8EL7 - chains A and B; structure by electron microscopy, 2.80 A resolution.

[Chain A]
Molecule: Guanine nucleotide-binding protein G(s) subunit alpha isoforms short
Source organism: Homo sapiens
UniProtKB: P63092 (GNAS2_HUMAN), isoform P63092-2; the author numbering skips numbers that UniProt does not, so the offset changes along the chain: 0-47 = UniProt 1-48; 49-380 = UniProt 49-380
Amino-acid sequence (380 residues; numbered 0 to 380; 1 number in that range is skipped by the numbering (no residue carries it; nothing is unmodelled there); the number before each row is that of its first residue; numbering starts at 0):
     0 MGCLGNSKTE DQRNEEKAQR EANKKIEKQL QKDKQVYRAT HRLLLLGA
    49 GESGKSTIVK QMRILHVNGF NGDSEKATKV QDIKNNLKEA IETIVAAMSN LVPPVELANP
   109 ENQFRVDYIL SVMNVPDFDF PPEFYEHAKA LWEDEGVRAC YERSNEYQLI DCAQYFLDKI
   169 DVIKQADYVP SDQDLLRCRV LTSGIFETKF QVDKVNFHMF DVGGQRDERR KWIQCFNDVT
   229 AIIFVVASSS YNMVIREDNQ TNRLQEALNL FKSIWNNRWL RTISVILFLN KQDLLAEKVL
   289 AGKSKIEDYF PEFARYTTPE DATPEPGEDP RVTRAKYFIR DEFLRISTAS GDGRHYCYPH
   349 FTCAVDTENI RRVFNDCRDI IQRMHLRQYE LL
Unresolved in the structure: 0-40, 49-204, 211-224, 243-249, 338-341, 352-363

[Chain B]
Molecule: Isoform 1 of Synembryn-B
Source organism: Mus musculus
UniProtKB: Q80XE1 (RIC8B_MOUSE), isoform Q80XE1-1; residues 1-560 here = UniProt positions 1-560
Amino-acid sequence (563 residues; row label = number of the first residue in the row; numbers below 1 keep their minus sign (Gly-2 is residue -2)):
    -2 GEFMDEERAL YIVRAGEAGA IERVLRDYSD KHRATFKFES ADEDKRKKLC EGIFKVLVKE
    58 VPTTCQVSCL EVLRILSRDK KILVPVTTKE NMQILLRLAK LHESDDSLEK VSEFPVIVES
   118 LKCLCNIVFN SQMAQQLSLE LNLAAKLCNL LRKCKDRKFI NDIKCFDLRL LFVLSLLHTD
   178 IRSQLRYELQ GLPLLTQILE SAFSIKWTDE YESAIDHNGP PLSPQETDCA IEALKALFNV
   238 TVDSWKVHKE SDSHQFRVMA AVLRHCLLIV GPTEDKTEEL HSNAVNLLSN VPVSCLDVLI
   298 CPLTHEETAQ EAATLDELPS DKTTEKDTAL KNSTMVYNGM NMEAIHVLLN FMEKRIDKGS
   358 SYREGLTPVL SLLTECSRAH RNIRKFLKDQ VLPPLRDVTN RPEVGSTVRN KLVRLMTHVD
   418 LGVKQIAAEF LFVLCKERVD SLLKYTGYGN AAGLLAARGL LAGGRGDNWY SEDEDTDTEE
   478 YKNAKPNINL ITGHLEEPMP NPIDEMTEEQ KEYEAMKLVN MLDKLSREEL LKPMGLKPDG
   538 TITPLEEALS QYSVIEETSS DTD
Unresolved in the structure: -2 to 2, 100-101, 300-331, 495-560
Modified residues: Ser468 (phosphoserine; SEP); Thr473 (phosphothreonine; TPO)
Construct notes: expression tag (-2 to 0)
Curated features (UniProtKB/Swiss-Prot):
  - modified residue: Ser468 (Phosphoserine), Thr473 (Phosphothreonine)
  - mutagenesis: Arg71 (R71E: Reduced ability to fold GNAL), Arg75 (R75E: Strongly reduced ability to fold GNAL), Asn123 (N123A: Strongly reduced ability to fold GNAL), Phe126 (F126A: Slightly reduced ability to fold GNAL), Phe163 (F163A: Does not affect ability to fold GNAL), Arg166 (R166A: Reduced ability to fold GNAL), Glu400 (E400A: Reduced ability to fold GNAL), Ala449 (A449W: Reduced ability to fold GNAL), Ala453 (A453W: Does not affect ability to fold GNAL)

[Interface between chain A and chain B]
Residue-residue contacts (47):
  Leu42(A) - Tyr445(B)  hydrophobic
  Phe205(A) - Ala459(B)
  Met207(A) - Tyr445(B)
  Met207(A) - Leu458(B)  hydrophobic
  Ile274(A) - Ala449(B)  hydrophobic
  Gln280(A) - Val416(B)
  Gln280(A) - Leu418(B)
  Thr311(A) - Gly356(B)  hydrogen bond (side chain-backbone)
  Thr311(A) - Ser357(B)
  Pro312(A) - Gly356(B)
  Pro312(A) - Ser358(B)  hydrogen bond (backbone-backbone)
  Pro314(A) - Ser358(B)
  Gly315(A) - Arg360(B)
  Glu316(A) - Arg360(B)  salt bridge
  Lys324(A) - Val416(B)
  Tyr325(A) - Val416(B)
  Arg328(A) - Val416(B)
  Tyr344(A) - Arg398(B)
  Tyr346(A) - Gly446(B)
  Tyr346(A) - Asn447(B)
  Tyr346(A) - Thr489(B)
  His348(A) - Thr414(B)
  His348(A) - Lys421(B)
  His348(A) - Gly446(B)  hydrogen bond (side chain-backbone)
  Phe349(A) - Leu418(B)
  Phe349(A) - Lys421(B)
  Cys351(A) - Leu418(B)  hydrophobic
  Arg366(A) - Val239(B)
  Arg366(A) - Trp242(B)
  Arg366(A) - Asn287(B)  hydrogen bond
  Ile368(A) - Glu361(B)
  Ile369(A) - Phe235(B)  hydrophobic
  Ile369(A) - Asn283(B)
  Gln370(A) - Arg179(B)
  Gln370(A) - Asn236(B)
  Arg375(A) - Glu361(B)  salt bridge
  Tyr377(A) - Phe126(B)  hydrophobic
  Tyr377(A) - Arg166(B)
  Tyr377(A) - Val170(B)
  Glu378(A) - Arg166(B)  hydrogen bond (backbone-side chain)
  Leu379(A) - Asn123(B)
  Leu379(A) - Phe126(B)  hydrophobic
  Leu379(A) - Asn127(B)
  Leu380(A) - Arg71(B)  hydrogen bond (backbone-side chain)
  Leu380(A) - Arg75(B)  hydrogen bond (backbone-side chain)
  Leu380(A) - Asn123(B)
  Leu380(A) - Arg166(B)
Other interface residues (no listed pair), chain A (37 interface residues in all): Thr228, Ala229, Ser272, Phe276, Ala310, Pro347, Cys365, Met372, His373, Leu374
Other interface residues (no listed pair), chain B (47 interface residues in all): Phe33, Lys119, Cys122, Phe169, Leu173, Lys232, Tyr359, Thr364, Pro365, Met413, His415, Leu440, Gly450, Ala453, Gly460, Ile488

[Summary]
The interface between chain A and chain B involves 37 residues on one side and 47 on the other; the contacts
include 7 hydrogen bonds and 2 salt bridges. Among the polar pairs are Glu316(A)-Arg360(B),
Arg375(A)-Glu361(B) and Thr311(A)-Gly356(B).
Chain A is Guanine nucleotide-binding protein G(s) subunit alpha isoforms short (Homo sapiens) and chain B is
Isoform 1 of Synembryn-B (Mus musculus); the structure, CryoEM structure of Resistance to Inhibitors of
Cholinesterase-8B (Ric-8B) in complex with G alpha s, was determined by electron microscopy (same publication
as 8EL8).
